Entry 7MLI (X-ray diffraction, 3.60 A resolution); this record covers chains C and D of the 9 polymer chains in the assembly.

# Chain C
Molecule: DNA-directed RNA polymerase subunit beta
From: Thermus thermophilus (strain HB8 / ATCC 27634 / DSM 579)
Notes: EC 2.7.7.6
Reference sequence: Q8RQE9 (RPOB_THET8); numbering as in UniProt (aligned over 1-1119)
Sequence (1119 residues; numbered 1 to 1119; the number before each row is that of its first residue):
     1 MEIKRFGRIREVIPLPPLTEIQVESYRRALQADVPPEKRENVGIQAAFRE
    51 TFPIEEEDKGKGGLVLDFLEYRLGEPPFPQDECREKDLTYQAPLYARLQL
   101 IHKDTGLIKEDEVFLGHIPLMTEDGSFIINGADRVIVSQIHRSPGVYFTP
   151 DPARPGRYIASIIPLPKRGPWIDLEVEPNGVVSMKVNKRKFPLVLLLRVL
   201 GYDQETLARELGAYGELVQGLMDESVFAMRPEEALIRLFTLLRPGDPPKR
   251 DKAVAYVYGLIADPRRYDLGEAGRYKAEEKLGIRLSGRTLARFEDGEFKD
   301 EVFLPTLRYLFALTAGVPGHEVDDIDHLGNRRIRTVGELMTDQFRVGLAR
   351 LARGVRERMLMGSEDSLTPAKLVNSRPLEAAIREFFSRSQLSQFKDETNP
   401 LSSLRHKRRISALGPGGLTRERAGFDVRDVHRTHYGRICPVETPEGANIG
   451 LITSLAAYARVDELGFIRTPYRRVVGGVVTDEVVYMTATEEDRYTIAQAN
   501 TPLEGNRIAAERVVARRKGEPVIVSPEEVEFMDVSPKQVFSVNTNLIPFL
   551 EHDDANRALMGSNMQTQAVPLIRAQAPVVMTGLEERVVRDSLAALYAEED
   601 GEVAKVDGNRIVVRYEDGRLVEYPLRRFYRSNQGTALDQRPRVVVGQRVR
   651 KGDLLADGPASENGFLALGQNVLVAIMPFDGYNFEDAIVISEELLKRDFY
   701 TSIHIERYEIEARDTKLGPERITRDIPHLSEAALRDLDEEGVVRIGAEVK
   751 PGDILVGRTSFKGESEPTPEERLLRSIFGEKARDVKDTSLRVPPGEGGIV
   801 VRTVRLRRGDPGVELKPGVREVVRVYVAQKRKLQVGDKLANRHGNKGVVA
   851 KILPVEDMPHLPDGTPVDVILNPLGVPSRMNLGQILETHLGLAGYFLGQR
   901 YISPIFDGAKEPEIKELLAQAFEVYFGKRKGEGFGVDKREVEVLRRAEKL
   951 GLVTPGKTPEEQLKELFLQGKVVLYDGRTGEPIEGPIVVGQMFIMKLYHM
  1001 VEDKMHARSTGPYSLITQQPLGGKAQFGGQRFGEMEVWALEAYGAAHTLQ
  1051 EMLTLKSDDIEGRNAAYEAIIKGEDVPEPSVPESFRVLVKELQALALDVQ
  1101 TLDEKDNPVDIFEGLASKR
Disordered / not traced: 57-63, 1119

# Chain D
Molecule: DNA-directed RNA polymerase subunit beta'
From: Thermus thermophilus (strain HB8 / ATCC 27634 / DSM 579)
Notes: EC 2.7.7.6
Reference sequence: Q8RQE8 (RPOC_THET8); residues 1-1524 here = UniProt positions 1-1524
Sequence (1524 residues; numbered 1 to 1524; the number before each row is that of its first residue):
     1 MKKEVRKVRIALASPEKIRSWSYGEVEKPETINYRTLKPERDGLFDERIF
    51 GPIKDYECACGKYKRQRFEGKVCERCGVEVTKSIVRRYRMGHIELATPAA
   101 HIWFVKDVPSKIGTLLDLSATELEQVLYFSKYIVLDPKGAILNGVPVEKR
   151 QLLTDEEYRELRYGKQETYPLPPGVDALVKDGEEVVKGQELAPGVVSRLD
   201 GVALYRFPRRVRVEYVKKERAGLRLPLAAWVEKEAYKPGEILAELPEPYL
   251 FRAEEEGVVELKELEEGAFLVLRREDEPVATYFLPVGMTPLVVHGEIVEK
   301 GQPLAEAKGLLRMPRQVRAAQVEAEEEGETVYLTLFLEWTEPKDYRVQPH
   351 MNVVVPEGARVEAGDKIVAAIDPEEEVIAEAEGVVHLHEPASILVVKARV
   401 YPFEDDVEVSTGDRVAPGDVLADGGKVKSDVYGRVEVDLVRNVVRVVESY
   451 DIDARMGAEAIQQLLKELDLEALEKELLEEMKHPSRARRAKARKRLEVVR
   501 AFLDSGNRPEWMILEAVPVLPPDLRPMVQVDGGRFATSDLNDLYRRLINR
   551 NNRLKKLLAQGAPEIIIRNEKRMLQEAVDALLDNGRRGAPVTNPGSDRPL
   601 RSLTDILSGKQGRFRQNLLGKRVDYSGRSVIVVGPQLKLHQCGLPKRMAL
   651 ELFKPFLLKKMEEKGIAPNVKAARRMLERQRDIKDEVWDALEEVIHGKVV
   701 LLNRAPTLHRLGIQAFQPVLVEGQSIQLHPLVCEAFNADFDGDQMAVHVP
   751 LSSFAQAEARIQMLSAHNLLSPASGEPLAKPSRDIILGLYYITQVRKEKK
   801 GAGLEFATPEEALAAHERGEVALNAPIKVAGRETSVGRLKYVFANPDEAL
   851 LAVAHGIVDLQDVVTVRYMGKRLETSPGRILFARIVAEAVEDEKVAWELI
   901 QLDVPQEKNSLKDLVYQAFLRLGMEKTARLLDALKYYGFTFSTTSGITIG
   951 IDDAVIPEEKKQYLEEADRKLLQIEQAYEMGFLTDRERYDQILQLWTETT
  1001 EKVTQAVFKNFEENYPFNPLYVMAQSGARGNPQQIRQLCGLRGLMQKPSG
  1051 ETFEVPVRSSFREGLTVLEYFISSHGARKGGADTALRTADSGYLTRKLVD
  1101 VTHEIVVREADCGTTNYISVPLFQPDEVTRSLRLRKRADIEAGLYGRVLA
  1151 REVEVLGVRLEEGRYLSMDDVHLLIKAAEAGEIQEVPVRSPLTCQTRYGV
  1201 CQKCYGYDLSMARPVSIGEAVGIVAAQSIGEPGTQLTMRTFHTGGVAGAA
  1251 DITQGLPRVIELFEARRPKAKAVISEIDGVVRIEETEEKLSVFVESEGFS
  1301 KEYKLPKEARLLVKDGDYVEAGQPLTRGAIDPHQLLEAKGPEAVERYLVE
  1351 EIQKVYRAQGVKLHDKHIEIVVRQMMKYVEVTDPGDSRLLEGQVLEKWDV
  1401 EALNERLIAEGKTPVAWKPLLMGVTKSALSTKSWLSAASFQNTTHVLTEA
  1451 AIAGKKDELIGLKENVILGRLIPAGTGSDFVRFTQVVDQKTLKAIEEARK
  1501 EAVEAKERPAARRGVKREQPGKQA
Disordered / not traced: 1-2, 1238-1251, 1503-1524
Metal / ion sites: Zn2+ site 1: Cys58, Cys60, Cys73, Cys76; Mg2+ site 1: Asp739, Asp741, Asp743 (shared with 1 residue of chain I); Mg2+ site 2 near Lys840 (its only coordinating residue here); Mg2+ site 3: Trp897, Ile900; Zn2+ site 2: Cys1112, Cys1194, Cys1201, Cys1204

# How chain C and chain D interact
Pairs across the interface (393; chain C residue first):
  Phe425(C) - Lys1079(D)
  Phe425(C) - Ala1082(D)  hydrophobic
  Phe425(C) - Asp1083(D)
  Phe425(C) - Leu1086(D)  hydrophobic
  Arg428(C) - Arg1078(D)  hydrogen bond (backbone-side chain)
  Arg428(C) - Ala1082(D)
  Asp429(C) - Pro1048(D)
  Asp429(C) - Arg1078(D)
  Asp429(C) - Lys1079(D)
  Val430(C) - Pro1048(D)
  Val430(C) - Phe1071(D)  hydrophobic
  Val430(C) - Ser1074(D)
  Val430(C) - His1075(D)  hydrogen bond (backbone-side chain)
  Val430(C) - Arg1078(D)
  His431(C) - Phe1071(D)
  His431(C) - His1075(D)
  Arg432(C) - Phe1071(D)
  Arg432(C) - His1075(D)
  His434(C) - Phe1071(D)
  Tyr435(C) - Val1067(D)
  Tyr435(C) - Phe1071(D)
  Pro440(C) - Phe1071(D)  hydrophobic
  Pro440(C) - Ser1074(D)
  Pro440(C) - Arg1078(D)
  Val441(C) - Tyr1070(D)  hydrophobic
  Thr443(C) - Arg1078(D)
  Gly446(C) - Ala1085(D)
  Ile449(C) - Arg1078(D)
  Ile449(C) - Gly1081(D)
  Ile449(C) - Ala1082(D)
  Gly450(C) - Arg1078(D)
  Gln498(C) - Val1067(D)
  Gln498(C) - Leu1068(D)
  Arg516(C) - Leu1068(D)
  Glu520(C) - Lys1047(D)
  Pro521(C) - Val1055(D)  hydrophobic
  Pro521(C) - Leu1068(D)  hydrophobic
  Val539(C) - Val1067(D)  hydrophobic
  Phe540(C) - Tyr1070(D)  hydrophobic
  Leu550(C) - Tyr1070(D)
  Glu551(C) - Gly1064(D)
  Glu551(C) - Leu1065(D)  hydrogen bond (backbone-backbone)
  His552(C) - Phe1061(D)  hydrogen bond (side chain-backbone)
  His552(C) - Arg1062(D)  hydrogen bond (side chain-backbone)
  His552(C) - Glu1063(D)
  His552(C) - Gly1064(D)
  Asp553(C) - Phe1061(D)
  Asp553(C) - Tyr1070(D)  hydrogen bond (backbone-side chain)
  Asp554(C) - Arg1042(D)  salt bridge
  Asp554(C) - Phe1061(D)
  Asp554(C) - Tyr1070(D)
  Ala555(C) - Tyr1070(D)
  Ala558(C) - Tyr1070(D)
  Ile676(C) - Ile947(D)
  Ile676(C) - Thr948(D)  hydrogen bond (backbone-side chain)
  Met677(C) - Thr943(D)
  Met677(C) - Ile947(D)
  Pro678(C) - Asp784(D)
  Pro678(C) - Ser942(D)
  Pro678(C) - Thr943(D)
  Pro678(C) - Ile947(D)
  Phe679(C) - Thr943(D)
  Asp680(C) - Pro635(D)
  Asp680(C) - Phe939(D)
  Asp680(C) - Thr943(D)
  Gly681(C) - Val633(D)
  Gly681(C) - Pro635(D)
  Gly681(C) - Phe939(D)
  Tyr682(C) - Val633(D)
  Tyr682(C) - Pro635(D)
  Phe684(C) - Val633(D)  hydrophobic
  Phe684(C) - Pro730(D)  hydrophobic
  Phe684(C) - Phe740(D)
  Phe684(C) - Ser782(D)
  Phe684(C) - Arg783(D)
  Phe684(C) - Asp784(D)
  Phe684(C) - Phe939(D)  hydrophobic
  Glu685(C) - Phe740(D)  hydrogen bond (backbone-backbone)
  Glu685(C) - Arg783(D)  salt bridge
  Glu685(C) - Arg1029(D)  salt bridge
  Ala687(C) - Val633(D)  hydrophobic
  Arg713(C) - Gln529(D)
  Arg713(C) - Gly532(D)
  Arg713(C) - Gly533(D)
  Lys716(C) - Arg35(D)
  Lys716(C) - Leu37(D)
  Glu748(C) - Arg681(D)
  Lys750(C) - Arg681(D)
  Pro751(C) - Gln680(D)  hydrogen bond (backbone-backbone)
  Asp753(C) - Arg679(D)  salt bridge
  Asp753(C) - Arg681(D)  salt bridge
  Glu764(C) - Lys54(D)  salt bridge
  Glu766(C) - Lys64(D)
  Pro767(C) - Arg65(D)  hydrogen bond (backbone-side chain)
  Thr768(C) - Arg65(D)
  Pro769(C) - Arg65(D)
  Gln834(C) - Gln724(D)  hydrogen bond
  Val835(C) - Val632(D)  hydrophobic
  Val835(C) - Ser725(D)  hydrogen bond (backbone-side chain)
  Gly836(C) - Val630(D)
  Gly836(C) - Ser725(D)
  Lys838(C) - Asp741(D)
  Gly847(C) - Phe740(D)
  Val848(C) - Ile631(D)
  Val848(C) - Val632(D)  hydrophobic
  Val848(C) - Phe740(D)  hydrogen bond (backbone-backbone)
  Val849(C) - Val632(D)
  Ala850(C) - Val632(D)  hydrophobic
  Ala850(C) - Val633(D)  hydrophobic
  Asn872(C) - Asp784(D)  hydrogen bond
  Pro873(C) - Ile947(D)
  Pro873(C) - Ile949(D)
  Leu874(C) - Arg783(D)
  Leu874(C) - Asp784(D)
  Leu874(C) - Met1023(D)  hydrophobic
  Leu874(C) - Arg1029(D)
  Val876(C) - Ile949(D)  hydrophobic
  Pro877(C) - Ile949(D)
  Pro877(C) - Leu1020(D)  hydrophobic
  Pro877(C) - Met1023(D)  hydrophobic
  Pro877(C) - Leu1038(D)
  Ser878(C) - Arg1029(D)  hydrogen bond
  Ser878(C) - Gln1034(D)
  Arg879(C) - Arg1029(D)
  Met880(C) - Gln1034(D)
  Met880(C) - Gln1037(D)
  Met880(C) - Leu1038(D)  hydrophobic
  Met880(C) - Phe1061(D)  hydrophobic
  Leu882(C) - Ile951(D)  hydrophobic
  Leu882(C) - Leu1038(D)  hydrophobic
  Leu882(C) - Phe1061(D)
  Leu882(C) - Arg1062(D)
  Ile885(C) - Ile949(D)
  Ile885(C) - Gly950(D)
  Ile885(C) - Ile951(D)
  Leu886(C) - Ile951(D)  hydrophobic
  His889(C) - Gly950(D)
  His889(C) - Ile951(D)  hydrogen bond (side chain-backbone)
  Phe906(C) - Leu1065(D)
  Phe906(C) - Thr1066(D)
  Phe906(C) - Val1067(D)
  Phe906(C) - Tyr1070(D)  hydrophobic
  Glu911(C) - Ile951(D)
  Glu911(C) - Arg1062(D)  salt bridge
  Lys915(C) - Asp952(D)  salt bridge
  Arg945(C) - Asp859(D)  salt bridge
  Arg946(C) - Tyr791(D)
  Arg946(C) - Arg796(D)
  Arg946(C) - Asp859(D)  salt bridge
  Arg946(C) - Gln861(D)
  Lys949(C) - Arg796(D)
  Lys949(C) - Glu798(D)  salt bridge
  Leu950(C) - Phe1017(D)  hydrophobic
  Lys971(C) - Asp953(D)  salt bridge
  Ile983(C) - Thr943(D)
  Ile983(C) - Thr944(D)
  Ile983(C) - Gly946(D)
  Glu984(C) - Tyr791(D)  hydrogen bond
  Glu984(C) - Thr944(D)  hydrogen bond (backbone-backbone)
  Pro986(C) - Thr948(D)
  Val988(C) - Thr948(D)  hydrogen bond (backbone-side chain)
  Val988(C) - Ile949(D)
  Val988(C) - Gly950(D)
  Val1001(C) - Val630(D)  hydrophobic
  Val1001(C) - Ser725(D)
  Glu1002(C) - Gln724(D)
  Lys1004(C) - Arg628(D)
  Lys1004(C) - Gln744(D)
  Met1005(C) - Arg628(D)
  Met1005(C) - Ser629(D)
  Met1005(C) - Met648(D)  hydrophobic
  Met1005(C) - Gln724(D)
  His1006(C) - Gly627(D)
  His1006(C) - Arg628(D)  hydrogen bond (backbone-backbone)
  Ala1007(C) - Ser626(D)
  Ala1007(C) - Gly627(D)
  Ala1007(C) - Met648(D)  hydrophobic
  Ala1007(C) - Glu651(D)
  Arg1008(C) - Asp624(D)  salt bridge
  Arg1008(C) - Tyr625(D)  hydrogen bond (backbone-backbone)
  Arg1008(C) - Ser626(D)  hydrogen bond (backbone-backbone)
  Arg1008(C) - Glu651(D)
  Ser1009(C) - Asp624(D)
  Ser1009(C) - Tyr625(D)  hydrogen bond (backbone-backbone)
  Ser1009(C) - Glu651(D)  hydrogen bond
  Thr1010(C) - Asp624(D)
  Tyr1013(C) - Asp624(D)  hydrogen bond
  Leu1015(C) - Arg87(D)  hydrogen bond (backbone-side chain)
  Leu1015(C) - Val528(D)  hydrophobic
  Ile1016(C) - Arg87(D)  hydrogen bond (backbone-side chain)
  Ile1016(C) - Leu524(D)
  Ile1016(C) - Pro526(D)
  Ile1016(C) - Arg613(D)
  Thr1017(C) - Arg613(D)
  Thr1017(C) - Asn617(D)
  Gln1018(C) - Arg87(D)
  Gln1019(C) - Gln616(D)
  Gln1019(C) - Asn617(D)  hydrogen bond (side chain-backbone)
  Gln1019(C) - Lys621(D)
  Pro1020(C) - Arg622(D)
  Pro1020(C) - Asp624(D)
  Leu1021(C) - Arg622(D)
  Gly1022(C) - Arg622(D)
  Phe1027(C) - Glu651(D)
  Gly1029(C) - Arg622(D)  hydrogen bond (backbone-side chain)
  Gly1029(C) - Val623(D)
  Gly1029(C) - Ser626(D)
  Gln1030(C) - Arg622(D)
  Gln1030(C) - Val623(D)  hydrogen bond (backbone-backbone)
  Gln1030(C) - Ser626(D)  hydrogen bond (backbone-side chain)
  Gln1030(C) - Gly627(D)
  Gln1030(C) - Arg628(D)  hydrogen bond
  Arg1031(C) - Arg615(D)  hydrogen bond (side chain-backbone)
  Arg1031(C) - Gln616(D)  hydrogen bond (side chain-backbone)
  Arg1031(C) - Gly620(D)
  Arg1031(C) - Lys621(D)
  Arg1031(C) - Arg622(D)
  Phe1032(C) - Gly620(D)
  Phe1032(C) - Lys621(D)  hydrogen bond (backbone-backbone)
  Phe1032(C) - Ile713(D)  hydrophobic
  Phe1032(C) - His748(D)
  Glu1034(C) - Arg615(D)  salt bridge
  Glu1034(C) - Arg1096(D)  salt bridge
  Met1035(C) - Thr707(D)
  Met1035(C) - Leu708(D)  hydrophobic
  Glu1036(C) - Asn703(D)
  Glu1036(C) - Thr707(D)  hydrogen bond
  Glu1036(C) - Ile713(D)
  Val1037(C) - Leu619(D)
  Trp1038(C) - Thr1095(D)
  Trp1038(C) - Arg1096(D)
  Trp1038(C) - Val1099(D)
  Trp1038(C) - Ile1223(D)
  Trp1038(C) - Gln1227(D)  hydrogen bond (backbone-side chain)
  Ala1039(C) - Thr707(D)
  Ala1039(C) - Arg710(D)
  Ala1039(C) - Ile713(D)  hydrophobic
  Ala1039(C) - Gln1227(D)
  Leu1040(C) - Met763(D)  hydrophobic
  Glu1041(C) - Ala1220(D)
  Glu1041(C) - Ile1223(D)
  Glu1041(C) - Leu1462(D)
  Glu1041(C) - Val1466(D)
  Ala1042(C) - Arg710(D)  hydrogen bond (backbone-side chain)
  Ala1042(C) - Ile1223(D)  hydrophobic
  Ala1042(C) - Val1224(D)  hydrophobic
  Ala1042(C) - Gln1227(D)
  Tyr1043(C) - Arg710(D)  hydrogen bond (side chain-backbone)
  Tyr1043(C) - Leu711(D)
  Tyr1043(C) - Ile713(D)  hydrogen bond (side chain-backbone)
  Tyr1043(C) - Gln714(D)
  Tyr1043(C) - Gln762(D)  hydrogen bond (backbone-side chain)
  Tyr1043(C) - Met763(D)  hydrophobic
  Tyr1043(C) - Asn768(D)
  Gly1044(C) - Gln762(D)  hydrogen bond (backbone-side chain)
  Gly1044(C) - Ala1474(D)
  Gly1044(C) - Gly1475(D)
  Gly1044(C) - Thr1476(D)  hydrogen bond (backbone-backbone)
  Ala1045(C) - Glu758(D)
  Ala1045(C) - Gln762(D)
  Ala1045(C) - Met763(D)  hydrophobic
  Ala1046(C) - Glu758(D)  hydrogen bond (backbone-side chain)
  Ala1046(C) - Leu1471(D)  hydrophobic
  Ala1046(C) - Ile1472(D)  hydrophobic
  Ala1046(C) - Ala1474(D)
  Ala1046(C) - Thr1476(D)
  Ala1046(C) - Gly1477(D)
  His1047(C) - Phe754(D)
  His1047(C) - Glu758(D)  salt bridge
  His1047(C) - Leu1471(D)
  His1047(C) - Thr1476(D)  hydrogen bond
  Thr1048(C) - Leu701(D)
  Thr1048(C) - Ala755(D)
  Thr1048(C) - Glu758(D)  hydrogen bond (backbone-side chain)
  Leu1049(C) - Val1466(D)  hydrophobic
  Gln1050(C) - Gly1469(D)  hydrogen bond (side chain-backbone)
  Gln1050(C) - Arg1470(D)
  Gln1050(C) - Leu1471(D)
  Glu1051(C) - Pro750(D)
  Glu1051(C) - Leu751(D)  hydrogen bond (side chain-backbone)
  Glu1051(C) - Ser752(D)  hydrogen bond (side chain-backbone)
  Glu1051(C) - Ala755(D)
  Met1052(C) - Val623(D)
  Met1052(C) - His748(D)
  Leu1053(C) - Lys621(D)
  Leu1053(C) - Val1466(D)
  Thr1054(C) - Gly1469(D)
  Lys1056(C) - Val623(D)
  Lys1056(C) - Asp624(D)  hydrogen bond (backbone-backbone)
  Lys1056(C) - Tyr625(D)
  Lys1056(C) - Val749(D)  hydrogen bond (side chain-backbone)
  Ser1057(C) - Lys621(D)
  Ser1057(C) - Arg622(D)  hydrogen bond (side chain-backbone)
  Asp1058(C) - Lys621(D)
  Tyr1067(C) - Tyr625(D)
  Tyr1067(C) - Pro655(D)  hydrophobic
  Tyr1067(C) - Leu658(D)
  Tyr1067(C) - Arg674(D)  hydrogen bond
  Ile1070(C) - Tyr625(D)
  Ile1070(C) - Pro655(D)  hydrophobic
  Ile1070(C) - Phe656(D)  hydrophobic
  Ile1070(C) - Lys659(D)
  Ile1071(C) - Pro655(D)  hydrophobic
  Ile1071(C) - Lys659(D)
  Ile1071(C) - Val670(D)
  Asp1075(C) - Ser752(D)
  Asp1075(C) - Ser753(D)
  Val1076(C) - Leu751(D)  hydrophobic
  Val1076(C) - Ser752(D)
  Pro1082(C) - Leu1468(D)
  Pro1082(C) - Gly1469(D)
  Glu1083(C) - Arg87(D)  salt bridge
  Glu1083(C) - Tyr88(D)  hydrogen bond
  Ser1084(C) - Asn617(D)
  Ser1084(C) - Leu618(D)
  Phe1085(C) - Leu618(D)
  Phe1085(C) - Ile1467(D)  hydrophobic
  Phe1085(C) - Leu1468(D)  hydrophobic
  Arg1086(C) - Tyr88(D)  hydrogen bond
  Val1087(C) - Arg87(D)
  Val1087(C) - Leu524(D)  hydrophobic
  Val1087(C) - Arg613(D)
  Leu1088(C) - Leu607(D)  hydrophobic
  Leu1088(C) - Phe614(D)  hydrophobic
  Leu1088(C) - Leu618(D)  hydrophobic
  Lys1090(C) - Tyr88(D)  hydrogen bond (side chain-backbone)
  Lys1090(C) - Met90(D)
  Lys1090(C) - Leu520(D)
  Lys1090(C) - Leu524(D)
  Glu1091(C) - Leu520(D)
  Glu1091(C) - Ile606(D)
  Glu1091(C) - Leu607(D)
  Glu1091(C) - Arg613(D)  salt bridge
  Leu1092(C) - Leu607(D)  hydrophobic
  Leu1092(C) - Leu1447(D)  hydrophobic
  Gln1093(C) - Trp21(D)
  Gln1093(C) - Met90(D)
  Gln1093(C) - Pro518(D)
  Ala1094(C) - Tyr544(D)
  Ala1094(C) - Leu582(D)
  Ala1094(C) - Leu603(D)
  Leu1095(C) - His101(D)  hydrogen bond (backbone-side chain)
  Leu1095(C) - Trp103(D)  hydrophobic
  Leu1095(C) - Leu582(D)
  Leu1095(C) - Leu603(D)  hydrophobic
  Leu1095(C) - Thr604(D)
  Leu1095(C) - Leu607(D)  hydrophobic
  Ala1096(C) - Ala13(D)
  Ala1096(C) - His101(D)
  Ala1096(C) - Leu514(D)  hydrophobic
  Leu1097(C) - Ile10(D)  hydrophobic
  Leu1097(C) - Ala11(D)
  Leu1097(C) - Trp21(D)
  Leu1097(C) - Trp103(D)  hydrophobic
  Leu1097(C) - Ala1451(D)  hydrophobic
  Asp1098(C) - Arg9(D)
  Asp1098(C) - Ile10(D)
  Asp1098(C) - Ala11(D)  hydrogen bond (backbone-backbone)
  Asp1098(C) - Lys17(D)  salt bridge
  Asp1098(C) - Trp21(D)
  Val1099(C) - Arg9(D)
  Val1099(C) - Ile10(D)  hydrophobic
  Gln1100(C) - Val8(D)
  Gln1100(C) - Arg9(D)  hydrogen bond (backbone-backbone)
  Thr1101(C) - Lys7(D)
  Leu1102(C) - Val5(D)
  Leu1102(C) - Arg6(D)  hydrogen bond (backbone-backbone)
  Leu1102(C) - Lys7(D)  hydrogen bond (backbone-backbone)
  Leu1102(C) - Arg9(D)
  Leu1102(C) - Lys1456(D)
  Asp1103(C) - Glu4(D)
  Asp1103(C) - Arg6(D)
  Asp1103(C) - Lys7(D)
  Glu1104(C) - Lys3(D)  salt bridge
  Glu1104(C) - Glu4(D)
  Glu1104(C) - Arg6(D)
  Glu1104(C) - Lys7(D)
  Asp1106(C) - Lys7(D)  salt bridge
  Asp1106(C) - Lys1456(D)  salt bridge
  Val1109(C) - Val5(D)  hydrophobic
  Phe1112(C) - Tyr88(D)  hydrophobic
  Leu1115(C) - Tyr23(D)  hydrogen bond (backbone-side chain)
  Leu1115(C) - Ile84(D)  hydrophobic
  Leu1115(C) - Val85(D)  hydrophobic
  Leu1115(C) - Tyr88(D)  hydrophobic
  Leu1115(C) - Arg89(D)  hydrogen bond (backbone-side chain)
  Ala1116(C) - Tyr23(D)
  Ala1116(C) - Tyr88(D)
  Ser1117(C) - Tyr23(D)  hydrogen bond (backbone-side chain)
  Lys1118(C) - Arg19(D)  hydrogen bond (side chain-backbone)
  Lys1118(C) - Ser20(D)  hydrogen bond (side chain-backbone)
  Lys1118(C) - Ser22(D)  hydrogen bond (side chain-backbone)
  Lys1118(C) - Tyr23(D)  hydrogen bond (backbone-side chain)
Interface residues without a listed pair, chain C (184 interface residues in all): Ala423, Cys439, Ala447, Val514, Pro536, Asn556, Asn683, Asp686, Ala732, Ala733, Gly752, Arg772, Lys846, Gln969, Gly985, Ile987, Gly1011, Gly1033, Leu1055, Ile1060, Lys1072, Gly1073, Gly1114
Interface residues without a listed pair, chain D (196 interface residues in all): Leu12, Phe104, Pro521, Asp523, Asp531, Gln636, Arg647, Leu652, Lys654, Glu678, His709, Cys733, Asp739, Gly742, Ala746, Leu787, Ser945, Ala1028, Phe1053, Ala1077, Trp1434

# Summary
184 residues of chain C face 196 of chain D across their interface; the contacts include 68 hydrogen bonds and
22 salt bridges. Among the polar pairs are Asp554(C)-Arg1042(D), Glu685(C)-Arg783(D) and Glu685(C)-Arg1029(D).
The Zn2+ site 1 is built by Cys58(D), Cys60(D), Cys73(D) and Cys76(D).
Chain C is DNA-directed RNA polymerase subunit beta and chain D is DNA-directed RNA polymerase subunit beta',
both from Thermus thermophilus (strain HB8 / ATCC 27634 / DSM 579); the structure, Crystal structure of
Thermus thermophilus reiterative transcription complex with 5nt oligo-C RNA, was determined by X-ray
diffraction, deposited together with 7MLB, 7MLJ and 7RDQ.
